6NNF - chains G and U of the 8 polymer chains in the assembly; structure by X-ray diffraction, 2.76 A resolution.

[Chain G]
Molecule: Envelope glycoprotein gp120
Source organism: Human immunodeficiency virus 1
Notes: fragment: gp120
Reference sequence: Q2N0S6 (Q2N0S6_9HIV1); the construct lacks a stretch of the UniProt sequence and is renumbered around it, so the offset changes along the chain: 31-137 = UniProt 30-136; 146-185 = UniProt 137-176; 189-309 = UniProt 188-308; 312-321 = UniProt 309-318; 2 more segments
Chain sequence (481 residues; each row starts with the number of its first residue; note: 14 numbers in that range are skipped by the numbering (no residue carries them; nothing is unmodelled there); a row labelled like 185A-185K holds insertion residues (185A, then the next letters in order)):
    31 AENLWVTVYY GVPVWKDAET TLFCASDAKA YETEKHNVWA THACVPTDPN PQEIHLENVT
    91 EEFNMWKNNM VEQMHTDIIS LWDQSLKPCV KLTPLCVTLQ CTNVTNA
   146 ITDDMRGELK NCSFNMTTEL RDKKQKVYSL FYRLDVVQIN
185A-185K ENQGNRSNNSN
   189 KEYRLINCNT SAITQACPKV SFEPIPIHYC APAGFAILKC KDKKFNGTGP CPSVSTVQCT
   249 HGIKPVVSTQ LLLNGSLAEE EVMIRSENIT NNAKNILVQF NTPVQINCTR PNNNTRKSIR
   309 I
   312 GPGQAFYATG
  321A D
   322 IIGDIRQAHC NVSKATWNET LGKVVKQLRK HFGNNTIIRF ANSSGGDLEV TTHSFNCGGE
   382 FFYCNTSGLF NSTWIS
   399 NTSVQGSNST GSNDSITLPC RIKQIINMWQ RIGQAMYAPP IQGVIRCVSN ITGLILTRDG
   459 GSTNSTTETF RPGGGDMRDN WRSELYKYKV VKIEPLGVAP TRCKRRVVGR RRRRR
Disordered / not traced: 31, 58-66, 146-150, 185A-185K, 399-410, 458-461, 506-513
Disulfides: Cys54-Cys74, Cys119-Cys205, Cys126-Cys196, Cys131-Cys157, Cys218-Cys247, Cys228-Cys239, Cys296-Cys331, Cys378-Cys445, Cys385-Cys418
Covalent attachments: glycan linked to Asn88, Asn332; N-acetylglucosamine (NAG) linked to Asn133, Asn156, Asn160, Asn197, Asn234, Asn262, Asn276, Asn295, Asn301, Asn363, Asn386, Asn448
Sequence notes: engineered mutation Ala137 (Asn136 in Q2N0S6), Asn332 (Thr330 in Q2N0S6), Cys501 (Ala498 in Q2N0S6); expression tag (509-513)

[Chain U]
Molecule: VRC01 FR3-03 heavy chain
Source organism: Homo sapiens
Chain sequence (142 residues; row label = number of the first residue in the row; a row labelled like 76A-76G holds insertion residues (76A, then the next letters in order)):
     1 QVQLVQSGGQ MKKPGESMRI SCRASGYEFI DCTLNWIRLA PGKRPEWMGW LK
   52A P
    53 RGGAVNYARP LQGRVTMTRQ LSQD
76A-76G PDDPDWG
    77 TAFLEL
82A-82C RSL
    83 TVDDTAVYFC TRGKNCDY
100A-100D NWDF
   101 EHWGRGTPVI VGGLVPRGSH HHHHHHH
Disordered / not traced: 112-127
Disulfides: Cys22-Cys92, Cys32-Cys98

[Chain G / chain U interface]
Contacting residue pairs (31):
  Thr198(G) - Gln75(U)
  Asn279(G) - Trp100B(U)  hydrogen bond
  Asn280(G) - Trp50(U)  hydrogen bond
  Asn280(G) - Trp100B(U)
  Ala281(G) - Trp50(U)
  Ala281(G) - Lys52(U)  hydrogen bond (backbone-side chain)
  Lys282(G) - Asp99(U)  hydrogen bond (side chain-backbone)
  Asn283(G) - Lys52(U)  hydrogen bond
  Ser365(G) - Val57(U)  hydrogen bond (side chain-backbone)
  Ser365(G) - Tyr59(U)  hydrogen bond (backbone-side chain)
  Gly366(G) - Gly55(U)
  Gly367(G) - Gly54(U)
  Gly367(G) - Gly55(U)
  Asp368(G) - Gly54(U)  hydrogen bond (backbone-backbone)
  Asp368(G) - Arg71(U)  salt bridge
  Val371(G) - Gly54(U)
  Gln428(G) - Arg53(U)
  Gln428(G) - Gly54(U)
  Ile430(G) - Leu73(U)  hydrophobic
  Ile430(G) - Gln75(U)
  Thr455(G) - Asn58(U)
  Arg456(G) - Asn58(U)  hydrogen bond (backbone-side chain)
  Asp457(G) - Asn58(U)
  Asp457(G) - Tyr59(U)
  Asp457(G) - Gln64(U)  hydrogen bond
  Asn462(G) - Arg61(U)
  Thr465(G) - Arg61(U)  hydrogen bond (backbone-side chain)
  Glu466(G) - Arg61(U)
  Thr467(G) - Arg61(U)
  Arg469(G) - Gln64(U)
  Gly473(G) - Arg53(U)
Also at the interface, not in a pair above, chain G (24 interface residues in all): Arg360, Asp474
Also at the interface, not in a pair above, chain U (18 interface residues in all): Trp47, Ala56, Pro62

[In short]
24 residues of chain G face 18 of chain U across their interface, with 11 hydrogen bonds and 1 salt bridge.
Polar pairs include Asp368(G)-Arg71(U), Asn279(G)-Trp100B(U) and Asn280(G)-Trp50(U). N-acetylglucosamine is
covalently linked to Asn88(G), Asn133(G), Asn156(G), Asn160(G), Asn197(G) and Asn234(G) and 8 more.
Here chain G is Envelope glycoprotein gp120 (Human immunodeficiency virus 1) and chain U is VRC01 FR3-03 heavy
chain (Homo sapiens). Entry 6NNF (Crystal Structure of HIV-1 BG505 SOSIP.664 Prefusion Env Trimer Bound to
VRC01 FR3-03 scFv in Complex ...) was determined by X-ray diffraction (same publication as 6NM6 and 6NNJ).
